Entry 8UIN (electron microscopy, 3.86 A resolution); this record covers chains D and H of the 8 polymer chains in the assembly.

Chain D:
Protein: Albicin
From: Anopheles albimanus
Reference sequence: A0A1Y9G8D0 (A0A1Y9G8D0_ANOAL); residues 1-116 here correspond to UniProt positions 27-142 (UniProt number = residue number + 26)
Chain sequence (116 residues; row label = number of the first residue in the row):
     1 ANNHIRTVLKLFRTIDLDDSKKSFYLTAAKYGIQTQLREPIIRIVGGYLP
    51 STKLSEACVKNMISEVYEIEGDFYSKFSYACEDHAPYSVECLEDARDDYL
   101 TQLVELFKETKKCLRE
Disulfides: Cys58-Cys113, Cys81-Cys91

Chain H:
Protein: Complement C3b alpha' chain
From: Homo sapiens
Reference sequence: P01024 (CO3_HUMAN); residues 727-1641 here correspond to UniProt positions 749-1663 (UniProt number = residue number + 22)
Chain sequence (915 residues; each row starts with the number of its first residue):
   727 SNLDEDIIAEENIVSRSEFPESWLWNVEDLKEPPKNGISTKLMNIFLKDS
   777 ITTWEILAVSMSDKKGICVADPFEVTVMQDFFIDLRLPYSVVRNEQVEIR
   827 AVLYNYRQNQELKVRVELLHNPAFCSLATTKRRHQQTVTIPPKSSLSVPY
   877 VIVPLKTGLQEVEVKAAVYHHFISDGVRKSLKVVPEGIRMNKTVAVRTLD
   927 PERLGREGVQKEDIPPADLSDQVPDTESETRILLQGTPVAQMTEDAVDAE
   977 RLKHLIVTPSGCGEQNMIGMTPTVIAVHYLDETEQWEKFGLEKRQGALEL
  1027 IKKGYTQQLAFRQPSSAFAAFVKRAPSTWLTAYVVKVFSLAVNLIAIDSQ
  1077 VLCGAVKWLILEKQKPDGVFQEDAPVIHQEMIGGLRNNNEKDMALTAFVL
  1127 ISLQEAKDICEEQVNSLPGSITKAGDFLEANYMNLQRSYTVAIAGYALAQ
  1177 MGRLKGPLLNKFLTTAKDKNRWEDPGKQLYNVEATSYALLALLQLKDFDF
  1227 VPPVVRWLNEQRYYGGGYGSTQATFMVFQALAQYQKDAPDHQELNLDVSL
  1277 QLPSRSSKITHRIHWESASLLRSEETKENEGFTVTAEGKGQGTLSVVTMY
  1327 HAKAKDQLTCNKFDLKVTIKPAPETEKRPQDAKNTMILEICTRYRGDQDA
  1377 TMSILDISMMTGFAPDTDDLKQLANGVDRYISKYELDKAFSDRNTLIIYL
  1427 DKVSHSEDDCLAFKVHQYFNVELIQPGAVKVYAYYNLEESCTRFYHPEKE
  1477 DGKLNKLCRDELCRCAEENCFIQKSDDKVTLEERLDKACEPGVDYVYKTR
  1527 LVKVQLSNDFDEYIMAIEQTIKSGSDEVQVGQQRTFISPIKCREALKLEE
  1577 KKHYLMWGLSSDFWGEKPNLSYIIGKDTWVEHWPEEDECQDEENQKQCQD
  1627 LGAFTESMVVFGCPN
Unresolved in the structure: 727-730, 1350-1358, 1500-1504
Curated features (UniProtKB/Swiss-Prot):
  - region: Glu1612 to Phe1637 (Interaction with CFP/properdin)
  - site: Arg932, Glu933 (Cleavage), Arg1281, Ser1282 (Cleavage), Arg1298, Ser1299 (Cleavage), Asn1641 (Coordinates Mg(2+) for interaction with Complement factor B Bb fragment (CFB))
  - modified residue (Phosphoserine): Ser946, Ser1299, Ser1551
  - glycosylation (N-linked (GlcNAc...) asparagine): Asn917, Asn1595
  - cross-link: Cys988 to Gln991 (Isoglutamyl cysteine thioester (Cys-Gln))
Disulfides: Cys851-Cys1491, Cys1079-Cys1136, Cys1336-Cys1467, Cys1367-Cys1436, Cys1484-Cys1489, Cys1496-Cys1568, Cys1515-Cys1639, Cys1615-Cys1624
Covalent attachments: N-acetylglucosamine (NAG) linked to Asn917

Chain D / chain H interface:
Pairs across the interface - 11 pairs, chain D then chain H:
  Arg43(D) - Asn835(H)
  Gly47(D) - Asn835(H)
  Gly47(D) - Gln836(H)
  Gly47(D) - Glu837(H)
  Tyr48(D) - Glu837(H)
  Leu49(D) - Glu837(H)  hydrogen bond (backbone-side chain)
  Leu49(D) - Thr865(H)
  Leu49(D) - His896(H)
  Thr52(D) - Glu837(H)  hydrogen bond
  Arg115(D) - Glu837(H)  salt bridge
  Arg115(D) - Pro867(H)
Interface residues without a listed pair, chain D (8 interface residues in all): Ile44, Pro50
Interface residues without a listed pair, chain H (8 interface residues in all): Lys839, Pro868
From the paper, about this interface:
  - residue pairs: Arg115(D)-Glu837(H) (salt bridge)

Summary:
The chain D/chain H interface involves 8 residues from each chain; the contacts include 2 hydrogen bonds and 1
salt bridge. Polar pairs include Arg115(D)-Glu837(H), Leu49(D)-Glu837(H) and Thr52(D)-Glu837(H). The paper
describes a salt bridge between Arg115(D) and Glu837(H). N-acetylglucosamine is covalently linked to
Asn917(H).
Chain D is Albicin (Anopheles albimanus) and chain H is Complement C3b alpha' chain (Homo sapiens); the
structure, Structure of the C3bBb-albicin complex, was determined by electron microscopy (same publication as
8UH2).
